PDB entry 4QUX | X-ray diffraction, 3.00 A resolution | chains R and S of the 28 polymer chains in the assembly

== Chain R ==
Name: Proteasome subunit alpha type-5
Source organism: Saccharomyces cerevisiae
Notes: EC 3.4.25.1
UniProtKB: P32379 (PSA5_YEAST); residues -7 to 252 here correspond to UniProt positions 1-260 (UniProt number = residue number + 8)
Sequence (260 residues; each row starts with the number of its first residue; numbers below 1 keep their minus sign (Met-7 is residue -7)):
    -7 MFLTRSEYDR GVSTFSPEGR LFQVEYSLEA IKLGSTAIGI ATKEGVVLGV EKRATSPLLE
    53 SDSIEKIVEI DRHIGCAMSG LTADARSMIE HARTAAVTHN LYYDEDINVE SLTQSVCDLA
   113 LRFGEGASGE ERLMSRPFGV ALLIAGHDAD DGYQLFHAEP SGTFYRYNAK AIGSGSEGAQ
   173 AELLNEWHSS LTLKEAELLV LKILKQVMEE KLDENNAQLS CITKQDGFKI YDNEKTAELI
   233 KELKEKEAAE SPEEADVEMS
Unresolved in the structure: -7 to 0, 118-124, 243-252

== Chain S ==
Name: Proteasome subunit alpha type-6
Source organism: Saccharomyces cerevisiae
Notes: EC 3.4.25.1
UniProtKB: P40302 (PSA6_YEAST); residues 0-233 here correspond to UniProt positions 1-234 (UniProt number = residue number + 1)
Sequence (234 residues; numbered 0 to 233; the number before each row is that of its first residue; numbering starts at 0):
     0 MFRNNYDGDT VTFSPTGRLF QVEYALEAIK QGSVTVGLRS NTHAVLVALK RNADELSSYQ
    60 KKIIKCDEHM GLSLAGLAPD ARVLSNYLRQ QCNYSSLVFN RKLAVERAGH LLCDKAQKNT
   120 QSYGGRPYGV GLLIIGYDKS GAHLLEFQPS GNVTELYGTA IGARSQGAKT YLERTLDTFI
   180 KIDGNPDELI KAGVEAISQS LRDESLTVDN LSIAIVGKDT PFTIYDGEAV AKYI
Unresolved in the structure: 0-2
Curated features (UniProtKB/Swiss-Prot):
  - modified residue: Ser13 (Phosphoserine)
  - cross-link: Lys190 (Glycyl lysine isopeptide (Lys-Gly) (interchain with G-Cter in ubiquitin))

== How chain R and chain S interact ==
Residue-residue contacts - 45 pairs, chain R then chain S:
  Arg2(R) with Gly7(S)
  Gly3(R) with Gly7(S)
  Ser5(R) with Arg125(S)
  Thr6(R) with Gly7(S); Gln20(S)
  Phe7(R) with Gln20(S), hydrogen bond (backbone-side chain); Tyr23(S); Ala24(S), hydrophobic; Leu76(S), hydrophobic; Arg125(S); Pro126(S); Gly128(S)
  Ser8(R) with Tyr23(S)
  Pro9(R) with Tyr23(S), hydrophobic; Glu26(S)
  Glu10(R) with Glu26(S); Gln30(S)
  Gly11(R) with Tyr23(S); Ala27(S)
  Leu13(R) with Arg125(S)
  Gln106(R) with Arg81(S), hydrogen bond
  Asp110(R) with Arg81(S), salt bridge
  Leu113(R) with Pro78(S), hydrophobic; Asp79(S); Arg125(S)
  Ser153(R) with Pro78(S)
  Gly154(R) with Pro78(S)
  Thr155(R) with Gln59(S)
  Phe156(R) with Gln59(S)
  Tyr157(R) with Arg50(S), hydrogen bond (side chain-backbone); Ala52(S); Ser57(S); Gln59(S)
  Arg158(R) with Ser56(S); Ser57(S), hydrogen bond (backbone-backbone)
  Tyr159(R) with Ala52(S); Asp53(S); Leu55(S); Ser56(S)
  Asn160(R) with Leu55(S), hydrogen bond (backbone-backbone)
  Ala161(R) with Leu55(S)
  Gln172(R) with Asp53(S), hydrogen bond; Leu55(S)
  Leu176(R) with Glu54(S); Leu55(S), hydrophobic
Also at the interface, not in a pair above, chain R (27 interface residues in all): Glu117, Leu175, Trp179
Also at the interface, not in a pair above, chain S (25 interface residues in all): Asp6, Asn51, Gly123

== Overview ==
Chain R and chain S form an interface of 27 and 25 residues respectively; the contacts include 6 hydrogen
bonds and 1 salt bridge. Polar pairs include Asp110(R)-Arg81(S), Phe7(R)-Gln20(S) and Gln106(R)-Arg81(S).
Chain R is Proteasome subunit alpha type-5 and chain S is Proteasome subunit alpha type-6, both from
Saccharomyces cerevisiae; the structure, yCP beta5-A49T-mutant, was determined by X-ray diffraction together
with 4QUY, 4QV0, 4QV1, 4QV3, 4QV4, 4QV5 and 42 further entries from the same study.
